Entry 8WWK (electron microscopy, 2.61 A resolution); this record covers chains B and E of the 6 polymer chains in the assembly.

[Chain B]
Name: Guanine nucleotide-binding protein G(I)/G(S)/G(T) subunit beta-1
Source organism: Homo sapiens
UniProt: P62873 (GBB1_HUMAN); residue numbers follow UniProt; this construct covers 2-340
Amino-acid sequence (376 residues; numbered -9 to 366; the number before each row is that of its first residue; numbers below 1 keep their minus sign (Met-9 is residue -9)):
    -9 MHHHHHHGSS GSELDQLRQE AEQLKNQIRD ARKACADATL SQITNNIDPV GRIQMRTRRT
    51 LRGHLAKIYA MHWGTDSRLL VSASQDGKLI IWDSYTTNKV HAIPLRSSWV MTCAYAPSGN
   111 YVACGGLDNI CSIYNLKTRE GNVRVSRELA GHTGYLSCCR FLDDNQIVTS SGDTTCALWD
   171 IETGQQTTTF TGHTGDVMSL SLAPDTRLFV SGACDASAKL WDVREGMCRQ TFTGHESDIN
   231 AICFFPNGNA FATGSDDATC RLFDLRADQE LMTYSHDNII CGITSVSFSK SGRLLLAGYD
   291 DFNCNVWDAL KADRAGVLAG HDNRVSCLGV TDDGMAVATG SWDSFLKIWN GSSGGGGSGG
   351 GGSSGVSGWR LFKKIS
Disordered / not traced: -9 to 1, 344-366
Sequence notes: initiating methionine (-9); expression tag (-8 to 1, 341-366)
Curated features (UniProtKB/Swiss-Prot):
  - modified residue: Ser2 (N-acetylserine), His266 (Phosphohistidine)
  - natural variant: Leu30 (L30F: In MRD42; uncertain significance), Arg52 (R52G: In MRD42), Gly64 (G64V: In MRD42), Asp76 (D76E: In MRD42; D76G: In MRD42), Gly77 (G77S: In MRD42), Lys78 (K78R: In MRD42), Ile80 (I80N: In MRD42; I80T: In MRD42), His91 (H91R: In MRD42; uncertain significance), Ala92 (A92T: In MRD42), Pro94 (P94S: In MRD42), Leu95 (L95P: In MRD42), Arg96 (R96L: In MRD42), 5 further natural variant entries in UniProt

[Chain E]
Name: Antibody fragment ScFv16
Source organism: synthetic construct
Notes: antibody fragment or engineered binder
Amino-acid sequence (255 residues; row label = number of the first residue in the row):
     1 DVQLVESGGG LVQPGGSRKL SCSASGFAFS SFGMHWVRQA PEKGLEWVAY ISSGSGTIYY
    61 ADTVKGRFTI SRDDPKNTLF LQMTSLRSED TAMYYCVRSI YYYGSSPFDF WGQGTTLTVS
   121 SGGGGSGGGG SGGGGSDIVM TQATSSVPVT PGESVSISCR SSKSLLHSNG NTYLYWFLQR
   181 PGQSPQLLIY RMSNLASGVP DRFSGSGSGT AFTLTISRLE AEDVGVYYCM QHLEYPLTFG
   241 AGTKLELLEE NLYFQ
Disordered / not traced: 121-136, 248-255
Cystine bridges: Cys22-Cys96, Cys159-Cys229

[How chain B and chain E interact]
Pairs across the interface (15):
  Asp66(B) with Tyr103(E)
  Arg68(B) with Tyr103(E)
  Leu69(B) with Tyr103(E), hydrophobic
  Val90(B) with Tyr102(E), hydrophobic
  Arg129(B) with Asp1(E), salt bridge; Val2(E); Phe27(E); Arg98(E), hydrogen bond (backbone-side chain); Phe110(E)
  Glu130(B) with Gly26(E); Phe27(E); Ala28(E), hydrogen bond (backbone-backbone); Phe32(E)
  Gly131(B) with Phe32(E); Ile100(E)
Interface residues without a listed pair, chain B (10 interface residues in all): Asp83, His91, Asn132

[Overview]
Chain B and chain E form an interface of 10 and 11 residues respectively; the contacts include 2 hydrogen
bonds and 1 salt bridge. Among the polar pairs are Arg129(B)-Asp1(E), Arg129(B)-Arg98(E) and
Glu130(B)-Ala28(E).
Here chain B is Guanine nucleotide-binding protein G(I)/G(S)/G(T) subunit beta-1 (Homo sapiens) and chain E is
Antibody fragment ScFv16 (synthetic construct). Entry 8WWK (MCH-MCHR1-Gi complex, T1 state) was determined by
electron microscopy, deposited together with 8WWL, 8WWM and 8WWN.
